PDB entry 8FXT | X-ray diffraction, 1.53 A resolution | chain A

Chain A:
Molecule: D-galactose/methyl-galactoside binding periplasmic protein MglB
Source organism: Escherichia coli
UniProtKB: E2QP16 (E2QP16_ECOLX); residues 3-306 here correspond to UniProt positions 26-329 (UniProt number = residue number + 23)
Amino-acid sequence (305 residues; each row starts with the number of its first residue):
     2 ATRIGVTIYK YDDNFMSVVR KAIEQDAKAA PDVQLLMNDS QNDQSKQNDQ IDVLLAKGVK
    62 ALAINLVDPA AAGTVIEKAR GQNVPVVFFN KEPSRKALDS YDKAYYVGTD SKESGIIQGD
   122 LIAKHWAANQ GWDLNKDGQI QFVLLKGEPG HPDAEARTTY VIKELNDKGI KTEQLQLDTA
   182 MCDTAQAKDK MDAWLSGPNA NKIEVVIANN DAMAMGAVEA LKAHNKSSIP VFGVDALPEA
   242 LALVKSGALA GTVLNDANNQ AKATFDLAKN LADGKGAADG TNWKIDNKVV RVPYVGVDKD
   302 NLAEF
Construct notes: expression tag (2); engineered mutation Cys-183 (Trp206 in E2QP16)
Glycans and other covalent adducts: acrylodan, bound form (YDM) linked to Cys-183
Bound ions: Ca2+: Asp-134, Asn-136, Asp-138, Gln-140, Gln-142, Glu-205
Ligand contacts:
  - beta-D-glucopyranose (BGC), molecule 1: Lys-11, Asp-13, Asp-14, Asn-15, Asp-184, Thr-185, Ala-213
  - beta-D-glucopyranose (BGC), molecule 2: Tyr-12, Asp-13, Asp-40, Gln-42
  - beta-D-glucopyranose (BGC), molecule 3: Ile-118, Asp-121, Leu-122, Lys-125, Val-296, Gly-297, Asp-299, Asp-301, Asn-302
  - beta-D-glucopyranose (BGC), molecule 4: Lys-189, Asp-190, Asp-193
  - acrylodan, bound form (YDM; 1-[6-(dimethylamino)naphthalen-2-yl]propan-1-one): Tyr-10, Asp-14, Asn-43, Lys-92, Glu-149, His-152, Met-182, Gln-187
Reported in the primary citation:
  - binding site for beta-D-glucopyranose: His-152
  - binding site for acrylodan, bound form: Lys-92, Glu-149, His-152
  - contacts within the chain: Lys-92/Glu-149 (salt bridge)

In short:
Ligands of chain A: 4 copies of beta-D-glucopyranose. Acrylodan, bound form is covalently linked to Cys-183.
Asp-134, Asn-136, Asp-138, Gln-140, Gln-142 and Glu-205 form the Ca2+ site. From the paper: a binding site for
acrylodan, bound form at Lys-92, Glu-149 and His-152; a binding site for beta-D-glucopyranose at His-152.
Chain A is D-galactose/methyl-galactoside binding periplasmic protein MglB (Escherichia coli); the structure,
Escherichia coli periplasmic Glucose-Binding Protein glucose complex: Acrylodan conjugate attached at W183C,
was determined by X-ray diffraction, deposited together with 8FXU.
